7KYP - chains B and D of the 4 polymer chains in the assembly; structure by X-ray diffraction, 2.90 A resolution.

# Chain B (and D)
Molecule: Manganese ABC transporter, permease protein
Organism: Streptococcus pneumoniae serotype 2 (strain D39 / NCTC 7466)
Notes: chain D of this document is another copy of the same molecule, construct and numbering; everything in this record applies to it too
UniProtKB: A0A0H2ZPI2 (A0A0H2ZPI2_STRP2); residue numbers follow UniProt; this construct covers 1-282
Sequence (290 residues; numbered 1 to 290; the number before each row is that of its first residue):
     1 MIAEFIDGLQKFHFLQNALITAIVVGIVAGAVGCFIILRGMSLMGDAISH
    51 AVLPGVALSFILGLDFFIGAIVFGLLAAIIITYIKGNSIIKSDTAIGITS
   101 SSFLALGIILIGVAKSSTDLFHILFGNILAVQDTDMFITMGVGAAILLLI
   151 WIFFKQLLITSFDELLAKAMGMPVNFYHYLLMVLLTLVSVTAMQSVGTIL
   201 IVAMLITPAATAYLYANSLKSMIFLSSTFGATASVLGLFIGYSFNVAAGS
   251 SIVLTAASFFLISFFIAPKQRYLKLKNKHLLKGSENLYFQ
Disordered / not traced: 279-290 (chain D: 273-290)
Sequence notes: conflict Ser100 (Phe in A0A0H2ZPI2); expression tag (283-290)
Ligand contacts: cyclohexyl-hexyl-beta-D-maltoside (MA4): Phe66, Phe67, Asp119, His122, Ile123, Gly126, Asn127, Ala130, Gln132, Asp135, Ile138, Thr139, Val190, Met193, Gln194
Reported in the primary citation:
  - mutagenesis - F121A, F125A: decreased growth in response to Mn2+-limited conditions
  - specificity-determining residues: Leu104, Ile199
  - specificity-determining residues: Asp46, His50 (by similarity / conservation)
  - mutagenesis - D46A: unchanged catalytic activity on Mn2+
  - contacts within the chain: Phe121-Phe125 (pi stacking)

# How chain B and chain D interact
Pairs across the interface (72; chain B residue first):
  Ile37(B) with Lys91(D), hydrogen bond (backbone-side chain); Thr94(D)
  Ser42(B) with Asp93(D); Thr94(D), hydrogen bond
  Leu43(B) with Leu43(D), hydrophobic
  Asp46(B) with Asp46(D)
  Tyr83(B) with Phe264(D), hydrophobic
  Ile84(B) with Phe260(D), hydrophobic; Phe264(D), hydrophobic
  Asn87(B) with Phe264(D); Gln270(D), hydrogen bond (backbone-side chain)
  Ser88(B) with Phe264(D); Gln270(D)
  Ile89(B) with Tyr213(D)
  Ile90(B) with Ala210(D); Tyr213(D), hydrophobic
  Lys91(B) with Ile37(D), hydrogen bond (side chain-backbone); Leu38(D), hydrogen bond (side chain-backbone)
  Asp93(B) with Leu43(D)
  Thr94(B) with Ile37(D); Ser42(D), hydrogen bond; Ile206(D)
  Gly97(B) with Ile206(D)
  Ile98(B) with Ile206(D); Thr207(D); Ala210(D), hydrophobic
  Ser101(B) with Leu200(D); Ala203(D); Val253(D)
  Ser102(B) with Leu254(D); Ala257(D)
  Leu104(B) with Ile199(D), hydrophobic; Leu200(D), hydrophobic
  Ala105(B) with Ser250(D); Val253(D), hydrophobic
  Leu106(B) with Leu254(D)
  Ile108(B) with Phe125(D), hydrophobic; Ser250(D)
  Ile109(B) with Ala247(D); Ser250(D); Ser251(D); Leu254(D), hydrophobic
  Leu124(B) with Phe125(D), hydrophobic
  Phe125(B) with Leu124(D), hydrophobic
  Ile199(B) with Leu104(D), hydrophobic
  Leu200(B) with Ser101(D)
  Ala203(B) with Ser101(D)
  Ile206(B) with Thr94(D); Gly97(D); Ile98(D)
  Ala210(B) with Ile90(D); Ile98(D), hydrophobic
  Tyr213(B) with Ile89(D)
  Leu214(B) with Ile90(D), hydrophobic
  Ser250(B) with Ala105(D); Ile108(D); Ile109(D)
  Val253(B) with Ser101(D); Ala105(D), hydrophobic
  Leu254(B) with Ser102(D); Ala105(D); Leu106(D); Ile109(D), hydrophobic
  Ala257(B) with Ser102(D)
  Phe260(B) with Ile84(D), hydrophobic
  Phe264(B) with Tyr83(D), hydrophobic; Ile84(D), hydrophobic; Asn87(D); Ser88(D)
  Gln270(B) with Asn87(D), hydrogen bond (side chain-backbone); Ser88(D)
  Lys276(B) with Gly86(D)
Interface residues without a listed pair, chain B (50 interface residues in all): Leu38, Val113, Leu120, Phe121, Val202, Thr207, Val246, Ala247, Ser251, Phe265, Leu273
Interface residues without a listed pair, chain D (51 interface residues in all): Arg39, Gly40, Ser117, Phe121, Val202, Leu214, Val246, Phe265, Lys269

# Summary
50 residues of chain B and 51 residues of chain D are in contact; the contacts include 7 hydrogen bonds. Polar
contacts include Ile37(B)-Lys91(D), Ser42(B)-Thr94(D) and Asn87(B)-Gln270(D). Chain B binds
cyclohexyl-hexyl-beta-D-maltoside. The paper reports that F121A and F125A of chain B reduce growth in response
to Mn2+-limited conditions; specificity determinants Leu104(B), Ile199(B) and Asp46(B) among others.
Both chains are Manganese ABC transporter, permease protein (Streptococcus pneumoniae serotype 2 (strain D39 /
NCTC 7466)). Entry 7KYP (PsaBC from Streptococcus pneumoniae in complex with Fab) was determined by X-ray
diffraction (same publication as 7KYO).
